5U1Q - chains A and B of the 4 polymer chains in the assembly; structure by X-ray diffraction, 2.10 A resolution.

[Chain A (and B)]
Molecule: Growth factor receptor-bound protein 7
Source organism: Homo sapiens
Notes: chain B of this document is another copy of the same molecule, construct and numbering; everything in this record applies to it too
Reference sequence: Q14451 (GRB7_HUMAN), isoform Q14451-3; residues 415-532 here correspond to UniProt positions 438-555 (UniProt number = residue number + 23)
Chain sequence (120 residues; each row starts with the number of its first residue):
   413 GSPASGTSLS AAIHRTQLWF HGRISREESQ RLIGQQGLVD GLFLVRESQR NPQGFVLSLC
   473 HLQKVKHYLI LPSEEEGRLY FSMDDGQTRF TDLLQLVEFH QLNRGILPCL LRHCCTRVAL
Not modelled in the structure: 413-428, 529-532 (chain B: 413-421, 529-532)
Sequence notes: expression tag (413-414)

[Interface between chain A and chain B]
Residue-residue contacts - 18 pairs, chain A then chain B:
  Q499(A) with N515(B)
  T500(A) with F511(B); N515(B)
  R501(A) with N515(B), hydrogen bond (backbone-side chain)
  F502(A) with L514(B)
  T503(A) with L514(B)
  Q507(A) with E510(B), hydrogen bond (side chain-backbone); F511(B)
  E510(A) with Q507(B), hydrogen bond (backbone-side chain)
  F511(A) with T500(B); Q507(B); F511(B), hydrophobic
  L514(A) with R501(B); F502(B); T503(B)
  N515(A) with Q499(B); T500(B); R501(B), hydrogen bond (side chain-backbone)
Interface residues without a listed pair, chain A (11 interface residues in all): Y492
Interface residues without a listed pair, chain B (11 interface residues in all): Y492

[Summary]
The chain A/chain B interface involves 11 residues from each chain, with 4 hydrogen bonds. Polar pairs include
R501(A)-N515(B) and Q507(A)-E510(B).
Chain A and chain B are both Growth factor receptor-bound protein 7 (Homo sapiens); the structure, Grb7-SH2
with bicyclic peptide inhibitor, was determined by X-ray diffraction together with 5TYI and 5U06 from the same
study.
